PDB entry 7Q0U | X-ray diffraction, 1.19 A resolution | chain A

# Chain A
Molecule: Lysozyme
From: Gallus gallus
Notes: EC 3.2.1.17
UniProt: P00698 (LYSC_CHICK); residues 1-129 here correspond to UniProt positions 19-147 (UniProt number = residue number + 18)
Sequence (129 residues; row label = number of the first residue in the row):
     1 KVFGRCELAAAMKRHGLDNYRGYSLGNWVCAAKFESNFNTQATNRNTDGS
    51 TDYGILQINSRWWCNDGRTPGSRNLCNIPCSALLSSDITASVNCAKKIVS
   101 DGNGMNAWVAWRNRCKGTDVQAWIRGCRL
Cystine bridges: Cys6-Cys127, Cys30-Cys115, Cys64-Cys80, Cys76-Cys94
Bound ions: vanadium ion: Asn46, Asp52 (together with 2,2'-bipyridine, oxygen atom); Na+: Ser60, Cys64, Ser72, Arg73
Residues lining bound ligands:
  - 2,2'-bipyridine (0BP): Phe34, Glu35, Asn44, Asn46, Asp52, Gln57, Val109
  - oxygen atom / vanadium ion: Arg45, Asn46, Asp52, Val109
Curated features (UniProtKB/Swiss-Prot):
  - active site: Glu35, Asp52
  - binding site (substrate): Asp101
What the authors report for this chain:
  - vanadium ion coordination: Asn46, Asp52
  - binding site for 2,2'-bipyridine: Glu35, Asn46, Asp52, Gln57, Val109

# Summary
Bound to chain A: 2,2'-bipyridine and oxygen atom / vanadium ion. The vanadium ion site is built by Asn46 and
Asp52. UniProt lists active-site residues Glu35 and Asp52 and substrate-binding residue Asp101. From the
paper: a binding site for 2,2'-bipyridine at Glu35, Asn46 and Asp52 among others; vanadium ion coordination by
Asn46 and Asp52.
Chain A is Lysozyme (Gallus gallus); the structure, Lysozyme soaked with V(IV)OSO4 and bipy, was determined by
X-ray diffraction (same publication as 7Q0T, 7Q0V and 7Q0X).
